PDB entry 8TRG | electron microscopy, 2.93 A resolution | chains I and J of the 11 polymer chains in the assembly

[Chain I (and J)]
Protein: LexA repressor
Organism: Escherichia coli
Notes: chain J of this document is another copy of the same molecule, construct and numbering; everything in this record applies to it too
UniProtKB: P0A7C2 (LEXA_ECOLI); residues 1-202 here = UniProt positions 1-202
Amino-acid sequence (205 residues; numbered -2 to 202; the number before each row is that of its first residue; numbers below 1 keep their minus sign (Gly-2 is residue -2)):
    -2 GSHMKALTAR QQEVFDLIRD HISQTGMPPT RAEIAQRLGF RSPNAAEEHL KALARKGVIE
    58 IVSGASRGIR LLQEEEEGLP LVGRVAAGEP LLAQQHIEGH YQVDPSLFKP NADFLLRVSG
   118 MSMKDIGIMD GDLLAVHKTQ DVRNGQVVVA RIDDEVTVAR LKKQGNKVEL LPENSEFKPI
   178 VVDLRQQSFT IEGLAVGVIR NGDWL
Disordered / not traced: -2 to 7, 68-72, 200-202 (chain J: -2 to 74, 202)
Construct notes: expression tag (-2 to 0); engineered mutation Ala156 (Lys in P0A7C2)

[Chain I / chain J interface]
Contacting residue pairs - 25 pairs, chain I then chain J:
  Gln99(I) - Asp101(J)
  Asp101(I) - Gln99(J)  hydrogen bond
  Leu104(I) - Tyr98(J)  hydrophobic
  Leu104(I) - Asn198(J)
  Phe105(I) - Asn198(J)
  Lys106(I) - Asn198(J)
  Ile123(I) - Arg197(J)  hydrogen bond (backbone-side chain)
  Ile123(I) - Trp201(J)  hydrophobic
  Gly124(I) - Arg197(J)  hydrogen bond (backbone-side chain)
  Ile125(I) - Trp201(J)  hydrophobic
  Met126(I) - Ile123(J)
  Met126(I) - Gly124(J)
  Arg157(I) - Trp201(J)  hydrogen bond (side chain-backbone)
  Val193(I) - Trp201(J)  hydrogen bond (backbone-side chain)
  Gly194(I) - Trp201(J)
  Val195(I) - Ile196(J)
  Val195(I) - Arg197(J)  hydrogen bond (backbone-backbone)
  Val195(I) - Trp201(J)  hydrophobic
  Ile196(I) - Val195(J)
  Arg197(I) - Phe105(J)
  Arg197(I) - Gly124(J)  hydrogen bond (side chain-backbone)
  Arg197(I) - Gly194(J)
  Arg197(I) - Val195(J)  hydrogen bond (backbone-backbone)
  Asn198(I) - Leu104(J)  hydrogen bond (side chain-backbone)
  Gly199(I) - Lys106(J)
Other interface residues (no listed pair), chain I (22 interface residues in all): Tyr98, Val100, Asp122, Val144, Ala192
Other interface residues (no listed pair), chain J (18 interface residues in all): Val100, Asp122, Met126, Val193

[Overview]
22 residues of chain I face 18 of chain J across their interface, with 9 hydrogen bonds. Among the polar pairs
are Asp101(I)-Gln99(J), Ile123(I)-Arg197(J) and Gly124(I)-Arg197(J).
Chain I and chain J are both LexA repressor (Escherichia coli); the structure, Structure of full-length LexA
bound to a RecA filament, was determined by electron microscopy.
